PDB entry 7NJK | electron microscopy, 2.52 A resolution | chains b and d of the 20 polymer chains in the assembly

# Chain b
Protein: ATP synthase subunit b
From: Mycolicibacterium smegmatis (strain ATCC 700084 / mc(2)155)
Notes: engineered mutation(s): C-ter 10His tag
Reference sequence: A0R204 (ATPF_MYCS2); residues 1-170 here = UniProt positions 1-170
Chain sequence (180 residues; numbered 1 to 180; the number before each row is that of its first residue):
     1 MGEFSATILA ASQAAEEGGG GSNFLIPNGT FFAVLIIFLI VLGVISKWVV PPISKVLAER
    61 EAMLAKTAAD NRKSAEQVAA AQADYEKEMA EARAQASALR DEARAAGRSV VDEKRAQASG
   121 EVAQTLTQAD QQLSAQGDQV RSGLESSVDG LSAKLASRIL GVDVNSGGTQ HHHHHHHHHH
Not modelled in the structure: 1-21, 167-180
Sequence notes: expression tag (171-180)
What the authors report for this chain:
  - conformationally variable residues (domain motion): Glu-59 to Lys-66

# Chain d
Protein: ATP synthase subunit b-delta
From: Mycolicibacterium smegmatis (strain ATCC 700084 / mc(2)155)
Reference sequence: A0R203 (ATPFD_MYCS2); residue numbers follow UniProt; this construct covers 1-445
Chain sequence (445 residues; each row starts with the number of its first residue):
     1 MSIFIGQLIG FAVIAFIIVK WVVPPVRTLM RNQQEAVRAA LAESAEAAKK LADADAMHAK
    61 ALADAKAESE KVTEEAKQDS ERIAAQLSEQ AGSEAERIKA QGAQQIQLMR QQLIRQLRTG
   121 LGAEAVNKAA EIVRAHVADP QAQSATVDRF LSELEQMAPS SVVIDTAATS RLRAASRQSL
   181 AALVEKFDSV AGGLDADGLT NLADELASVA KLLLSETALN KHLAEPTDDS APKVRLLERL
   241 LSDKVSATTL DLLRTAVSNR WSTESNLIDA VEHTARLALL KRAEIAGEVD EVEEQLFRFG
   301 RVLDAEPRLS ALLSDYTTPA EGRVALLDKA LTGRPGVNQT AAALLSQTVG LLRGERADEA
   361 VIDLAELAVS RRGEVVAHVS AAAELSDAQR TRLTEVLSRI YGRPVSVQLH VDPELLGGLS
   421 ITVGDEVIDG SIASRLAAAQ TGLPD
Not modelled in the structure: 163-168, 445
What the authors report for this chain:
  - conformationally variable residues (domain motion): Gln-34 to Leu-41

# Interface between chain b and chain d
Pairs across the interface (75):
  Arg-60(b) / Val-37(d)
  Met-63(b) / Leu-41(d)  hydrophobic
  Met-63(b) / Ser-44(d)
  Thr-67(b) / Glu-43(d)
  Thr-67(b) / Ser-44(d)
  Thr-67(b) / Ala-47(d)
  Asp-70(b) / Ala-47(d)
  Asp-70(b) / Ala-48(d)  hydrogen bond (side chain-backbone)
  Asp-70(b) / Leu-51(d)
  Asn-71(b) / Glu-43(d)  hydrogen bond
  Asn-71(b) / Lys-50(d)
  Lys-73(b) / Leu-51(d)
  Ser-74(b) / Lys-50(d)
  Ser-74(b) / Leu-51(d)
  Ala-75(b) / Lys-50(d)
  Gln-77(b) / Ala-54(d)
  Gln-77(b) / His-58(d)  hydrogen bond
  Val-78(b) / Ala-54(d)  hydrophobic
  Val-78(b) / Met-57(d)  hydrophobic
  Ala-81(b) / His-58(d)
  Asp-84(b) / Leu-62(d)
  Tyr-85(b) / Ala-61(d)
  Tyr-85(b) / Asp-64(d)
  Tyr-85(b) / Ala-65(d)  hydrophobic
  Glu-88(b) / Ala-65(d)
  Glu-88(b) / Ser-69(d)  hydrogen bond (backbone-side chain)
  Met-89(b) / Glu-68(d)
  Ala-92(b) / Ser-69(d)
  Ala-92(b) / Val-72(d)  hydrophobic
  Ala-96(b) / Ala-76(d)  hydrophobic
  Arg-100(b) / Asp-79(d)  salt bridge
  Arg-100(b) / Ile-83(d)
  Ala-103(b) / Ser-80(d)
  Gly-107(b) / Leu-87(d)
  Arg-108(b) / Leu-87(d)
  Val-111(b) / Leu-87(d)  hydrophobic
  Val-111(b) / Ala-91(d)  hydrophobic
  Val-111(b) / Glu-94(d)
  Lys-114(b) / Ser-88(d)  hydrogen bond (side chain-backbone)
  Lys-114(b) / Ala-91(d)
  Lys-114(b) / Gly-92(d)
  Arg-115(b) / Glu-94(d)  salt bridge
  Ala-118(b) / Ile-98(d)  hydrophobic
  Ser-119(b) / Ile-98(d)
  Glu-121(b) / Lys-99(d)
  Val-122(b) / Ile-98(d)
  Val-122(b) / Gly-102(d)
  Thr-125(b) / Ile-106(d)
  Leu-126(b) / Gln-105(d)
  Leu-126(b) / Ile-106(d)  hydrophobic
  Asp-130(b) / Met-109(d)
  Leu-133(b) / Arg-110(d)
  Leu-133(b) / Leu-113(d)
  Gly-137(b) / Leu-113(d)
  Gly-137(b) / Leu-117(d)
  Val-140(b) / Leu-117(d)  hydrophobic
  Leu-144(b) / Leu-121(d)  hydrophobic
  Val-148(b) / Glu-124(d)
  Val-148(b) / Ala-125(d)
  Leu-151(b) / Ala-125(d)  hydrophobic
  Ser-152(b) / Ala-125(d)
  Ser-152(b) / Lys-128(d)
  Ser-152(b) / Ala-129(d)
  Leu-155(b) / Val-126(d)  hydrophobic
  Leu-155(b) / Ala-129(d)  hydrophobic
  Ala-156(b) / Ile-132(d)  hydrophobic
  Ala-156(b) / Val-133(d)  hydrophobic
  Ile-159(b) / Arg-435(d)  hydrogen bond (backbone-side chain)
  Ile-159(b) / Leu-436(d)  hydrophobic
  Ile-159(b) / Ala-439(d)  hydrophobic
  Leu-160(b) / Val-133(d)  hydrophobic
  Leu-160(b) / His-136(d)
  Leu-160(b) / Arg-149(d)  hydrogen bond (backbone-side chain)
  Val-164(b) / Ile-132(d)  hydrophobic
  Ser-166(b) / Ile-132(d)
Other interface residues (no listed pair), chain b (54 interface residues in all): Gln-95, Leu-99, Arg-104, Ala-129, Ser-134, Arg-141, Ala-153, Arg-158, Gly-161, Val-162
Other interface residues (no listed pair), chain d (58 interface residues in all): Ala-40, Glu-46, Asp-55, Lys-66, Thr-73, Gln-90, Ala-95, Thr-146, Ile-432

# In short
The interface between chain b and chain d involves 54 residues on one side and 58 on the other; the contacts
include 7 hydrogen bonds and 2 salt bridges. Polar pairs include Arg-100(b)/Asp-79(d), Arg-115(b)/Glu-94(d)
and Asp-70(b)/Ala-48(d). From the paper: conformational variability at Glu-59(b) and Gln-34(d).
Chain b is ATP synthase subunit b and chain d is ATP synthase subunit b-delta, both from Mycolicibacterium
smegmatis (strain ATCC 700084 / mc(2)155); the structure, Mycobacterium smegmatis ATP synthase state 1a, was
determined by electron microscopy together with 7NJL, 7NJM, 7NJN, 7NJO, 7NJP, 7NJQ and 20 further entries from
the same study.
